Entry 7SUD (electron microscopy, 3.60 A resolution); this record covers chains A and C.

[Chain A]
Molecule: DNA-dependent protein kinase catalytic subunit
Source organism: Homo sapiens
Notes: EC 2.7.11.1
UniProtKB: P78527 (PRKDC_HUMAN); numbering as in UniProt (aligned over 1-4128)
Chain sequence (4128 residues; numbered 1 to 4128; the number before each row is that of its first residue):
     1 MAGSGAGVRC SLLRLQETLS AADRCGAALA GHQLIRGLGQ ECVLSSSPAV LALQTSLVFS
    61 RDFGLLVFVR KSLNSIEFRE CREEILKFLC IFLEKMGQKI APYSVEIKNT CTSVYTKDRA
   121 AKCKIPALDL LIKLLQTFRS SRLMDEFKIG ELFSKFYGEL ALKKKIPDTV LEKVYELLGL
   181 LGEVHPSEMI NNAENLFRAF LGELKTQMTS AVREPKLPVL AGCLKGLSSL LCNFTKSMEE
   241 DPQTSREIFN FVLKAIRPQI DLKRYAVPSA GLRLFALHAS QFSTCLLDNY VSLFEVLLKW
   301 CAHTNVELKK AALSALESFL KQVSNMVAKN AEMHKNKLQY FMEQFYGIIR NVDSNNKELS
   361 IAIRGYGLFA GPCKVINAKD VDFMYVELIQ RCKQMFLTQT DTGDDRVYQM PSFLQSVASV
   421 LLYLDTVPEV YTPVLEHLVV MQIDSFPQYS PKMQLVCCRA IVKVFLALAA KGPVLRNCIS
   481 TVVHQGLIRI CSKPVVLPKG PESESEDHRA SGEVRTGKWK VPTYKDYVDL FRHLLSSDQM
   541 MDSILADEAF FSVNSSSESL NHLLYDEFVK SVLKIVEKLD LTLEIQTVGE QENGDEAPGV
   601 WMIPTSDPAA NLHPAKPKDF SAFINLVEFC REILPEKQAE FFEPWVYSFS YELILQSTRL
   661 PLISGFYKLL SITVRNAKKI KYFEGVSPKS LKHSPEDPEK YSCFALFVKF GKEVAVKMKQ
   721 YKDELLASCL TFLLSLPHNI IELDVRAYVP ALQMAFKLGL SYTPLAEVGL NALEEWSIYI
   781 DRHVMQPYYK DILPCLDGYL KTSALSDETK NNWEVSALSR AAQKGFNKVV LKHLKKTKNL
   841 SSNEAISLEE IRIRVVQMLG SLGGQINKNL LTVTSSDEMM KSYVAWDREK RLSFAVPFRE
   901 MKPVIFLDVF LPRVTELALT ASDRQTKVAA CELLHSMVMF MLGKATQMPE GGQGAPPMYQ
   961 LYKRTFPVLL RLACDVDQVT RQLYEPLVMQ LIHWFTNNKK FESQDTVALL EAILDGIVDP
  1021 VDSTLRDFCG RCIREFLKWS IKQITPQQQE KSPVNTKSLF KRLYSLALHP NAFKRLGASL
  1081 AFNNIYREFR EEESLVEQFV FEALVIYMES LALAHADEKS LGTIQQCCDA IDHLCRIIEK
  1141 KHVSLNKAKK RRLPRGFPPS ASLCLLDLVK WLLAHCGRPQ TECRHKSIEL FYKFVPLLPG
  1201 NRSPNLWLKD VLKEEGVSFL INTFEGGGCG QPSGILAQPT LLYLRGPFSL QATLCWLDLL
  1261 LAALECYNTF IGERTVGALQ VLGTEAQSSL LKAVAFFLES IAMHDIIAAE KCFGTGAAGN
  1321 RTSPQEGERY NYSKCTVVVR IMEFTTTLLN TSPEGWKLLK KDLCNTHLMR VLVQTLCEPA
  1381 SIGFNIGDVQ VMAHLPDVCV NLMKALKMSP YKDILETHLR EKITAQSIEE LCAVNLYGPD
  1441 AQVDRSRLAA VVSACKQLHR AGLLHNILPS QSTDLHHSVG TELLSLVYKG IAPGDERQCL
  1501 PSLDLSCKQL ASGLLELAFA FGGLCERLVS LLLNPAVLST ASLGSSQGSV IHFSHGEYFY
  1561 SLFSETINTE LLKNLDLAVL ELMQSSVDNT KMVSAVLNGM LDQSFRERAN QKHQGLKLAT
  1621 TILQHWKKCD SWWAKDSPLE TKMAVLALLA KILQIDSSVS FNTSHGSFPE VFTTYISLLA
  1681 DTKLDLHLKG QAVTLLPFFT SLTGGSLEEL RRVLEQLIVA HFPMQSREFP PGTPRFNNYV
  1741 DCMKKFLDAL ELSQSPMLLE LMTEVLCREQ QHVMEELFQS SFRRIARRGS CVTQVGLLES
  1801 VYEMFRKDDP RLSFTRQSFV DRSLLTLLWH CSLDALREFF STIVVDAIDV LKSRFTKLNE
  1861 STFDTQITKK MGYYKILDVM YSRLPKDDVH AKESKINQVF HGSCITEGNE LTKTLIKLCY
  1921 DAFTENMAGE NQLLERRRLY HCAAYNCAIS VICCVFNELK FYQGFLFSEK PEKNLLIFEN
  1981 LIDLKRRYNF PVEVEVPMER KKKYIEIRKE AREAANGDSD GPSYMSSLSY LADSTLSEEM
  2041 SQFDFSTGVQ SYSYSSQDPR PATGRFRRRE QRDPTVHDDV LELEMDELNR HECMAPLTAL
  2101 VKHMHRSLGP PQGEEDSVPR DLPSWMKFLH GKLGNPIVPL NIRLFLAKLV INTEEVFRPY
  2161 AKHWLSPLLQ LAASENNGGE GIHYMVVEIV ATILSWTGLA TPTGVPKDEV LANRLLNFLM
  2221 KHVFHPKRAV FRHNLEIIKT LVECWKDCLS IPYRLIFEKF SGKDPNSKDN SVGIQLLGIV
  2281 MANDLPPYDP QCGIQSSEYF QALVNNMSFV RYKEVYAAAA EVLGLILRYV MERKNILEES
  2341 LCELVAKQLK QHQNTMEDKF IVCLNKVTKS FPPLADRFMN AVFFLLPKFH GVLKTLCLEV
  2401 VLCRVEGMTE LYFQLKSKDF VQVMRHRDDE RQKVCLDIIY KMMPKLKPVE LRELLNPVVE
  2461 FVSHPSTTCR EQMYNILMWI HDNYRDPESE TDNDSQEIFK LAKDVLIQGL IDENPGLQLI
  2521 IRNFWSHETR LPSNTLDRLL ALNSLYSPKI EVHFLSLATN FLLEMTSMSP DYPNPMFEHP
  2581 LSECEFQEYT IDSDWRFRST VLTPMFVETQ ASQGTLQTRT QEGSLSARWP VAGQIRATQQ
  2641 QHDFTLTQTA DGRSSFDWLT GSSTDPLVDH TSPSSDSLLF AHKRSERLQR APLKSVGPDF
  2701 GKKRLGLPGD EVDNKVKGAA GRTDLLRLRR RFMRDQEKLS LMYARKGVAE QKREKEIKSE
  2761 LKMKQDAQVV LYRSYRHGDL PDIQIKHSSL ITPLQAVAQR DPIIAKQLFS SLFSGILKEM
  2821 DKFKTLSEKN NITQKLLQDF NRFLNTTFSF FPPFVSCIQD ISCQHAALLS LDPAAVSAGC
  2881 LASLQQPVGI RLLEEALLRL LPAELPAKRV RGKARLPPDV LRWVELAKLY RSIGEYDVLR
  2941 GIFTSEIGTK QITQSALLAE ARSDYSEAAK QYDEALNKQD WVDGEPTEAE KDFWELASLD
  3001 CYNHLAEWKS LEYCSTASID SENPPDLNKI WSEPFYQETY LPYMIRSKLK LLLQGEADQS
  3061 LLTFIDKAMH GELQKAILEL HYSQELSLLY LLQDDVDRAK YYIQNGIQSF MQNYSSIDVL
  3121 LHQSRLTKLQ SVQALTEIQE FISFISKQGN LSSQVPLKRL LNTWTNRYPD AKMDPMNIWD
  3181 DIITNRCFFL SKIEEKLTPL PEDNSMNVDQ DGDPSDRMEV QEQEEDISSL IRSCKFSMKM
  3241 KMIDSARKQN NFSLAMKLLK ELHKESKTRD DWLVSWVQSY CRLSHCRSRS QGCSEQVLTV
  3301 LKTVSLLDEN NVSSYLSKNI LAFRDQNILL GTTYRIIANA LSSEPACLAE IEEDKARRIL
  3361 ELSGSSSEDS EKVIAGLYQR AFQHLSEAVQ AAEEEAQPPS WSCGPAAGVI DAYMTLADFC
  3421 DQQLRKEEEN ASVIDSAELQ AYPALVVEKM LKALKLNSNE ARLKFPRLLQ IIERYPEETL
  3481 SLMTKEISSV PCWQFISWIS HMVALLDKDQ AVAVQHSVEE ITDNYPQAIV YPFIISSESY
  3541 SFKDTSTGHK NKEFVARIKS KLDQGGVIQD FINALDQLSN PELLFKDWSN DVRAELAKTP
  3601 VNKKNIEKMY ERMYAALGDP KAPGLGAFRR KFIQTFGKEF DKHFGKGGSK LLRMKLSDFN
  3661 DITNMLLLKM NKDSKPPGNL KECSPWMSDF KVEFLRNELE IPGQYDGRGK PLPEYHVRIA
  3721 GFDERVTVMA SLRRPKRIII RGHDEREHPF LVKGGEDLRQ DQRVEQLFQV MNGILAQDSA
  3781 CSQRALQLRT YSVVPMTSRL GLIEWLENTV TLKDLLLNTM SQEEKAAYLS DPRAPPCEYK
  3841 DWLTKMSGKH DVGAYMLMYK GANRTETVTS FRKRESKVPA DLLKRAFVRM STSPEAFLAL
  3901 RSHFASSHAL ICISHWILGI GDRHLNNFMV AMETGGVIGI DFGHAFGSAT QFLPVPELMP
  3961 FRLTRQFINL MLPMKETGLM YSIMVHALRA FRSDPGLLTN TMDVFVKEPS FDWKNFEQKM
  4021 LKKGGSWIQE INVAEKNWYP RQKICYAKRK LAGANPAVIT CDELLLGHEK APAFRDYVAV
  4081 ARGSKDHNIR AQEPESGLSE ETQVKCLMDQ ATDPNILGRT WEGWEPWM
Disordered / not traced: 1-6, 497-518, 547-557, 587-608, 687-697, 803-808, 826-844, 1313-1319, 1495-1497, 1542-1549, 2026-2085, 2109-2121, 2614-2632, 2649-2768, 2900-2916, 3199-3225, 3395-3405, 3431-3436
Modified residues: Thr2609, Thr2638, Thr2645, Thr2647 (phosphothreonine; TPO)
Metal / ion sites: Mg2+: Asn3927, Asp3941 (together with ATP)
Small-molecule neighbours: ATP (adenosine-5'-triphosphate): Met3729, Ser3731, Arg3733, Pro3735, Leu3751, Lys3753, Tyr3791, Ile3803, Glu3804, Trp3805, Leu3806, Thr3809, Thr3811, His3924, Asn3926, Asn3927, Met3929, Ile3940, Asp3941
Swiss-Prot annotation at these positions:
  - region: Leu1503 to Leu1538 (Interaction with C1D), Glu2737 to Gln2765 (May split the end of the DNA molecule, with the two strands separating around the region), Val3728 to Arg3734 (G-loop), Gly3919 to Asn3927 (Catalytic loop), Gly3939 to Thr3964 (Activation loop)
  - site: Asp2020, Gly2021 (Cleavage)
  - modified residue: Lys117 (N6-acetyllysine), Ser511 (Phosphoserine), Ser687 (Phosphoserine), Lys828 (N6-acetyllysine), Ser841 (Phosphoserine), Ser893 (Phosphoserine), Ser1065 (Phosphoserine), Lys1209 (N6-acetyllysine), Lys1970 (N6-acetyllysine), Ser2056 (Phosphoserine), Lys2259 (N6-acetyllysine), Thr2535 (Phosphothreonine), Thr2609 (Phosphothreonine), Ser2612 (Phosphoserine), Thr2638 (Phosphothreonine), Thr2647 (Phosphothreonine), Ser2789 (Phosphoserine), Ser3205 (Phosphoserine), Lys3241 (N6-acetyllysine), Lys3260 (N6-acetyllysine) and 6 more in UniProt
  - natural variant: Lys263 (K263N: In a lung adenocarcinoma sample), Gly500 (G500S: In a metastatic melanoma sample), Arg1136 (R1136H: In a colorectal adenocarcinoma sample), Arg1447 (R1447M: In a lung squamous cell carcinoma sample), Ala1680 (A1680V: In a metastatic melanoma sample), Ser2810 (S2810N: In a metastatic melanoma sample), Gly2941 (G2941A: In a lung neuroendocrine carcinoma sample), Leu3062 (L3062R: In IMD26), Ala3574 (A3574V: In IMD26)
  - mutagenesis: Leu1510 (L1510P: Loss of interaction with C1D), Glu1516 to Leu1517 (Loss of interaction with C1D), Thr2609 (T2609A: Leads to radiation sensitivity and impaired DSB joining. Gives rise to reduced phosphorylation; when associated with A-2612), Ser2612 (S2612A: Reduced phosphorylation; when associated with A-2609), Thr2638 (T2638A: Alleviates phosphorylation, leaves a fully active enzyme with compromised cellular resistance to ionizing radiation without affecting DNA end joining; when associated with A-2647), Thr2647 (T2647A: Alleviates phosphorylation, leaves a fully active enzyme with compromised cellular resistance to ionizing radiation without affecting DNA end joining; when associated with A-2638)
From the paper describing this entry:
  - post-translational modification sites: Thr2609, Thr2638, Thr2645, Thr2647

[Chain C]
Molecule: X-ray repair cross-complementing protein 5
Source organism: Homo sapiens
Notes: EC 3.6.4.-
UniProtKB: P13010 (XRCC5_HUMAN); numbering as in UniProt (aligned over 1-732)
Chain sequence (732 residues; row label = number of the first residue in the row):
     1 MVRSGNKAAV VLCMDVGFTM SNSIPGIESP FEQAKKVITM FVQRQVFAEN KDEIALVLFG
    61 TDGTDNPLSG GDQYQNITVH RHLMLPDFDL LEDIESKIQP GSQQADFLDA LIVSMDVIQH
   121 ETIGKKFEKR HIEIFTDLSS RFSKSQLDII IHSLKKCDIS LQFFLPFSLG KEDGSGDRGD
   181 GPFRLGGHGP SFPLKGITEQ QKEGLEIVKM VMISLEGEDG LDEIYSFSES LRKLCVFKKI
   241 ERHSIHWPCR LTIGSNLSIR IAAYKSILQE RVKKTWTVVD AKTLKKEDIQ KETVYCLNDD
   301 DETEVLKEDI IQGFRYGSDI VPFSKVDEEQ MKYKSEGKCF SVLGFCKSSQ VQRRFFMGNQ
   361 VLKVFAARDD EAAAVALSSL IHALDDLDMV AIVRYAYDKR ANPQVGVAFP HIKHNYECLV
   421 YVQLPFMEDL RQYMFSSLKN SKKYAPTEAQ LNAVDALIDS MSLAKKDEKT DTLEDLFPTT
   481 KIPNPRFQRL FQCLLHRALH PREPLPPIQQ HIWNMLNPPA EVTTKSQIPL SKIKTLFPLI
   541 EAKKKDQVTA QEIFQDNHED GPTAKKLKTE QGGAHFSVSS LAEGSVTSVG SVNPAENFRV
   601 LVKQKKASFE EASNQLINHI EQFLDTNETP YFMKSIDCIR AFREEAIKFS EEQRFNNFLK
   661 ALQEKVEIKQ LNHFWEIVVQ DGITLITKEE ASGSSVTAEE AKKFLAPKDK PSGDTAAVFE
   721 EGGDVDDLLD MI
Disordered / not traced: 1-723
Swiss-Prot annotation at these positions:
  - region: Leu138 to Leu165 (Leucine-zipper)
  - motif: Glu720 to Leu728 (EEXXXDL motif)
  - modified residue: Lys144 (N6-acetyllysine), Ser255 (Phosphoserine), Ser258 (Phosphoserine), Lys265 (N6-acetyllysine), Ser318 (Phosphoserine), Lys332 (N6-acetyllysine), Thr535 (Phosphothreonine), Ser577 (Phosphoserine), Ser579 (Phosphoserine), Ser580 (Phosphoserine), Lys660 (N6-acetyllysine), Lys665 (N6-acetyllysine), Thr715 (Phosphothreonine)
  - cross-link (Glycyl lysine isopeptide (Lys-Gly)): Lys195 (interchain with G-Cter in SUMO2), Lys532 (interchain with G-Cter in SUMO2), Lys534 (interchain with G-Cter in SUMO2), Lys566 (interchain with G-Cter in SUMO2), Lys568 (interchain with G-Cter in SUMO2), Lys669 (interchain with G-Cter in SUMO2), Lys688 (interchain with G-Cter in SUMO2)
  - mutagenesis: Glu720 to Glu721 (Abolishes interaction with PRKDC and its recruitment to sites of DNA damage), Asp726 to Asp727 (Abolishes interaction with PRKDC and its recruitment to sites of DNA damage)

[How chain A and chain C interact]
Pairs across the interface - 12 pairs, chain A then chain C:
  Lys1913(A) with Leu728(C); Leu729(C), hydrogen bond (side chain-backbone); Ile732(C)
  Tyr1920(A) with Val725(C)
  Lys1960(A) with Met731(C)
  Phe1961(A) with Leu728(C); Met731(C); Ile732(C), hydrophobic
  Gly1964(A) with Leu728(C)
  Phe1965(A) with Val725(C), hydrophobic; Leu728(C), hydrophobic
  Glu1972(A) with Asp724(C)
Interface residues without a listed pair, chain A (11 interface residues in all): Asn1909, Glu1958, Ser1968, Lys1970

[Summary]
Chain A and chain C form an interface of 11 and 6 residues respectively, with 1 hydrogen bond. The
hydrogen-bonded pair is Lys1913(A)-Leu729(C). Ligands of chain A: ATP. UniProt lists 7 mutagenesis sites on
chain A; 4 mutagenesis sites on chain C. The paper reports modification sites Thr2609(A), Thr2638(A) and
Thr2645(A) among others.
Here chain A is DNA-dependent protein kinase catalytic subunit and chain C is X-ray repair cross-complementing
protein 5, both from Homo sapiens. Entry 7SUD (CryoEM structure of DNA-PK complex VIII) was determined by
electron microscopy, deposited together with 7SGL and 7SU3.
